7JKL - chains A and C of the 3 polymer chains in the assembly; structure by X-ray diffraction, 2.38 A resolution.

# Chain A
Protein: DNA-directed primase/polymerase protein
Source organism: Homo sapiens
Notes: EC 2.7.7.-
Reference sequence: Q96LW4 (PRIPO_HUMAN); numbering as in UniProt (aligned over 1-354)
Sequence (354 residues; each row starts with the number of its first residue):
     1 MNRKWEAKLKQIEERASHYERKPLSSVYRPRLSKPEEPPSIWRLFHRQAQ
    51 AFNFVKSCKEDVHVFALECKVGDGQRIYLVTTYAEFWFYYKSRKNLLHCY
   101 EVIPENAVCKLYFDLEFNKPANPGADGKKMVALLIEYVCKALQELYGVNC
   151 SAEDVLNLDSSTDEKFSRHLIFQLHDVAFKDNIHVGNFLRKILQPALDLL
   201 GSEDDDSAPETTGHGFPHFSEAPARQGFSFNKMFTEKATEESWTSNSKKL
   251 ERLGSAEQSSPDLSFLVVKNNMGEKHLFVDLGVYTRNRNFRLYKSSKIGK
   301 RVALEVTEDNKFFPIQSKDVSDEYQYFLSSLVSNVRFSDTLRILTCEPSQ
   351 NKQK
Disordered / not traced: 17-35, 201-260, 349-354
Bound ions: Ca2+: Asp114, Glu116 (together with 2'-deoxyadenosine 5'-triphosphate)
Ligand contacts: 2'-deoxyadenosine 5'-triphosphate (DTP): Gly74, Arg76, Tyr100, Asp114, Glu116, Ser160, Lys165, Ser167, His169, Val283, Arg288, Asn289, Phe290, Arg291, Lys297
Swiss-Prot annotation at these positions:
  - binding site (substrate): Arg76, Asp114 to Glu116, Lys165 to His169, Arg288 to Arg291, Lys297
  - binding site (Mn(2+)): Asp114, Glu116
  - modified residue: Ser255 (Phosphoserine)
What the authors report for this chain:
  - conformationally variable residues (order/disorder transition): Met1 to Ser17

# Chain C
Molecule: 17-nt DNA strand
Sequence (17 nucleotides; row label = number of the first residue in the row):
     1 CAGCGCTACCACACCCC
Disordered / not traced: 1
Modified positions: 8OG (8-oxo-2'-deoxy-guanosine-5'-monophosphate) at position 3

# Chain A / chain C interface
Residue-residue contacts - 17 pairs, chain A then chain C:
  His46(A) - DA2(C)  stacking on the base
  Arg47(A) - DA2(C)  hydrogen bond to the sugar
  Arg47(A) - DC4(C)  salt bridge to the phosphate
  Gln48(A) - DC4(C)  hydrogen bond to the phosphate
  Gln48(A) - DG5(C)  phosphate contact
  Asp73(A) - 8OG_3(C)  hydrogen bond to the base
  Gly74(A) - 8OG_3(C)  base contact
  Gln75(A) - DA2(C)  sugar contact
  Gln75(A) - 8OG_3(C)  hydrogen bond to the phosphate
  Arg76(A) - 8OG_3(C)  hydrogen bond to the sugar
  Tyr78(A) - 8OG_3(C)  sugar contact
  Tyr78(A) - DC4(C)  sugar contact
  Thr285(A) - DG5(C)  phosphate contact
  Thr285(A) - DC6(C)  sugar contact
  Arg286(A) - DG5(C)  sugar contact
  Arg286(A) - DC6(C)  salt bridge to the phosphate
  Asn287(A) - DG5(C)  hydrogen bond to the phosphate
Other interface residues (no listed pair), chain A (13 interface residues in all): Lys10, Glu274
Other interface residues (no listed pair), chain C (6 interface residues in all): DC9

# In short
13 residues of chain A face 6 of chain C across their interface; the contacts include 6 hydrogen bonds, 2 salt
bridges and 1 aromatic stacking contact. Polar contacts include Asp73(A)-8OG_3(C), Arg47(A)-DA2(C) and
Arg76(A)-8OG_3(C). Bound to chain A: 2'-deoxyadenosine 5'-triphosphate. From the paper: conformational
variability at Met1(A).
Chain A is DNA-directed primase/polymerase protein (Homo sapiens) and chain C is a 17-nt DNA strand; the
structure, Human PrimPol misinserting dATP opposite the 8-oxoguanine lesion (3'-end base of the primer strand
is 2',3'-dideoxy-terminated), was determined by X-ray diffraction (same publication as 7JK1, 7JKP, 7JL8 and
7JLG).
